Entry 8VMY (X-ray diffraction, 1.53 A resolution); this record covers chains A and B of the 4 polymer chains in the assembly.

# Chain A
Name: Intron-encoded endonuclease I-PpoI
Source organism: Physarum polycephalum
Notes: EC 3.1.-.-
Reference sequence: Q94702 (PPO1_PHYPO); residue numbers follow UniProt; this construct covers 2-163
Amino-acid sequence (162 residues; numbered 2 to 163; the number before each row is that of its first residue):
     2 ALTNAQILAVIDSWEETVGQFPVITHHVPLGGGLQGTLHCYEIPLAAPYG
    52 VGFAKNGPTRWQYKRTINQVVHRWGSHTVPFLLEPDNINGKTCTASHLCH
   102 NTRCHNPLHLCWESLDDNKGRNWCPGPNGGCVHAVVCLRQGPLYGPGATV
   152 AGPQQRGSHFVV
Bound ions: Zn2+ site 1: Cys41, Cys100, Cys105, His110; Mg2+: Asn119 (shared with 2 residues of chain D); Na+: Asn119 (shared with 2 residues of chain D); Zn2+ site 2: Cys125, Cys132, His134, Cys138
What the authors report for this chain:
  - mutagenesis - H78A/H98A, H98A: decreased catalytic activity
  - mutagenesis - H78A: unchanged catalytic activity
  - catalytic residues: His78, His98
  - mutagenesis - H98A: abolished binding to metal ion

# Chain B
Name: Intron-encoded endonuclease I-PpoI
Source organism: Physarum polycephalum
Notes: EC 3.1.-.-
Reference sequence: Q94702 (PPO1_PHYPO); residues 202-363 here correspond to UniProt positions 2-163 (UniProt number = residue number - 200)
Amino-acid sequence (162 residues; each row starts with the number of its first residue):
   202 ALTNAQILAVIDSWEETVGQFPVITHHVPLGGGLQGTLHCYEIPLAAPYG
   252 VGFAKNGPTRWQYKRTINQVVHRWGSHTVPFLLEPDNINGKTCTASHLCH
   302 NTRCHNPLHLCWESLDDNKGRNWCPGPNGGCVHAVVCLRQGPLYGPGATV
   352 AGPQQRGSHFVV
Bound ions: Zn2+ site 1: Cys241, Cys300, Cys305, His310; Na+: Asn319 (shared with 2 residues of chain C); Zn2+ site 2: Cys325, Cys332, His334, Cys338

# Chain A / chain B interface
Residue-residue contacts (119; chain A residue first):
  Leu9(A) with Arg357(B)
  Ile12(A) with Arg357(B)
  Asp13(A) with Arg357(B), salt bridge
  Glu16(A) with Gln356(B); Arg357(B), hydrogen bond (side chain-backbone); Gly358(B), hydrogen bond (side chain-backbone); Phe361(B)
  Val19(A) with Phe361(B), hydrophobic
  Gly20(A) with Phe361(B)
  Leu39(A) with Val363(B)
  His40(A) with Val362(B); Val363(B), hydrogen bond (side chain-backbone)
  Tyr42(A) with His360(B), hydrogen bond (side chain-backbone); Phe361(B); Val362(B)
  Phe82(A) with Ala352(B), hydrophobic; Gly353(B)
  Glu85(A) with Ala352(B); Gln355(B)
  Pro86(A) with Val351(B)
  Ile89(A) with Ala349(B); Val351(B), hydrophobic
  Asn90(A) with Ala349(B)
  Cys94(A) with Val351(B), hydrophobic
  Leu99(A) with Pro354(B), hydrophobic
  Asn107(A) with Phe361(B); Val362(B), hydrogen bond (side chain-backbone)
  Pro108(A) with Pro354(B); Gln355(B), hydrogen bond (backbone-backbone); Phe361(B)
  Leu109(A) with Pro354(B); Gln355(B); Gln356(B); Phe361(B); Val362(B); Val363(B)
  His110(A) with Val363(B), hydrogen bond (side chain-backbone)
  Leu111(A) with Gly353(B); Pro354(B)
  Cys112(A) with Ala352(B)
  Trp113(A) with Thr350(B); Val351(B), hydrogen bond (backbone-backbone); Ala352(B), hydrogen bond (backbone-backbone)
  Glu114(A) with Thr350(B), hydrogen bond
  Asp117(A) with Trp324(B), hydrogen bond (backbone-side chain); Leu344(B)
  Asp118(A) with Gly348(B); Ala349(B), hydrogen bond (side chain-backbone)
  Lys120(A) with Trp324(B)
  Gly121(A) with Trp324(B)
  Arg122(A) with Thr350(B)
  Trp124(A) with Asp317(B), hydrogen bond (side chain-backbone); Lys320(B); Gly321(B); Trp324(B), hydrophobic
  Val133(A) with Tyr345(B); Gly346(B); Pro347(B)
  His134(A) with Pro347(B)
  Ala135(A) with Pro347(B), hydrogen bond (backbone-backbone)
  Val136(A) with Thr350(B); Pro354(B)
  Leu144(A) with Asp317(B)
  Tyr145(A) with Val333(B)
  Gly146(A) with Val333(B)
  Pro147(A) with Val333(B); His334(B); Ala335(B), hydrogen bond (backbone-backbone)
  Gly148(A) with Asp318(B)
  Ala149(A) with Ile289(B); Asp318(B), hydrogen bond (backbone-side chain)
  Thr150(A) with Cys312(B); Trp313(B); Glu314(B), hydrogen bond; Asp318(B); Arg322(B); Val336(B)
  Val151(A) with Pro286(B), hydrophobic; Ile289(B), hydrophobic; Cys294(B), hydrophobic; Trp313(B), hydrogen bond (backbone-backbone)
  Ala152(A) with Phe282(B), hydrophobic; Glu285(B); Cys312(B); Trp313(B), hydrogen bond (backbone-backbone)
  Gly153(A) with Phe282(B); Leu311(B)
  Pro154(A) with Leu299(B), hydrophobic; Pro308(B); Leu309(B); Leu311(B); Val336(B)
  Gln155(A) with Pro308(B), hydrogen bond (backbone-backbone); Leu309(B)
  Gln156(A) with Glu216(B); Leu309(B)
  Arg157(A) with Leu209(B); Ile212(B); Asp213(B), salt bridge; Glu216(B), hydrogen bond (backbone-side chain)
  Gly158(A) with Glu216(B), hydrogen bond (backbone-side chain)
  His160(A) with Glu216(B); Glu217(B), salt bridge; Tyr242(B), hydrogen bond (backbone-side chain)
  Phe161(A) with Glu216(B); Val219(B), hydrophobic; Gly220(B); Tyr242(B); Asn307(B); Pro308(B); Leu309(B)
  Val162(A) with His240(B); Tyr242(B), hydrogen bond (backbone-side chain); Asn307(B), hydrogen bond (backbone-side chain); Leu309(B)
  Val163(A) with Leu239(B); His240(B), hydrogen bond (backbone-side chain); Leu309(B); His310(B), hydrogen bond (backbone-side chain)
Other interface residues (no listed pair), chain A (57 interface residues in all): Glu17, Thr38, Asn88, Leu139
Other interface residues (no listed pair), chain B (57 interface residues in all): Thr238, Pro281, Asn290, Leu339

# In short
Chain A and chain B each contribute 57 residues to their interface; the contacts include 27 hydrogen bonds and
3 salt bridges. Polar contacts include Asp13(A)-Arg357(B), Arg157(A)-Asp213(B) and His160(A)-Glu217(B).
Cys41(A), Cys100(A), Cys105(A) and His110(A) coordinate Zn2+ site 1. The paper reports catalytic residues
His78(A) and His98(A); H78A/H98A and H98A of chain A reduce catalytic activity.
Chain A and chain B are both Intron-encoded endonuclease I-PpoI (Physarum polycephalum); the structure, Homing
endonuclease I-PpoI-DNA complex:reaction at pH6.0 (K+ MES) with 500 uM Mg2+ for 20s, was determined by X-ray
diffraction together with 8VMO, 8VMP, 8VMQ, 8VMR, 8VMS, 8VMT and 35 further entries from the same study.
